Entry 3U0R (X-ray diffraction, 2.50 A resolution); this record covers chain A.

# Chain A
Protein: Apoptosis inhibitor 5
From: Homo sapiens
Reference sequence: Q9BZZ5 (API5_HUMAN); numbering as in UniProt (aligned over 1-504)
Chain sequence (507 residues; each row starts with the number of its first residue; numbers below 1 keep their minus sign (Gly-2 is residue -2)):
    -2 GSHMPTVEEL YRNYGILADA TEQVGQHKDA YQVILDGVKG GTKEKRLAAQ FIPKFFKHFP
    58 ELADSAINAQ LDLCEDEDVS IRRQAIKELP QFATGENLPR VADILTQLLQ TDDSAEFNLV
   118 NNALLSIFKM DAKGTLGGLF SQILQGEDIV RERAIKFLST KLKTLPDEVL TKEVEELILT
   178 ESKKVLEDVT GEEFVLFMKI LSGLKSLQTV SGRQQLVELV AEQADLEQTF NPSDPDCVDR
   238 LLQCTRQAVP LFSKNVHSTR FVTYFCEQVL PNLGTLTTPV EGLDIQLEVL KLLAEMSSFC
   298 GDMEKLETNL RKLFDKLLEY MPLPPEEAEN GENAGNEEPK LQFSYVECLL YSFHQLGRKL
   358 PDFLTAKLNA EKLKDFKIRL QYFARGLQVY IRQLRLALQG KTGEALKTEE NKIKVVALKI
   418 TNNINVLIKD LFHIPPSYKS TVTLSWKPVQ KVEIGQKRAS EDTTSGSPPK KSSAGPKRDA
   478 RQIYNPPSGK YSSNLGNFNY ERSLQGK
Not modelled in the structure: -2 to 1, 277-278, 322-335, 365-366, 430-431, 447-504
Construct notes: expression tag (-2 to 0)
Reported in the primary citation:
  - contacts within the chain: Leu102-Ala120, Leu102-Ile124, Leu86-Leu102, Leu105-Val117, Leu106-Phe114, Leu377-Ile425, Leu384-Ile421, Leu391-Leu415
  - post-translational modification sites: Lys251 (citing earlier work)
  - mutagenesis - K251R: increased growth
  - mutagenesis - K251Q: decreased growth
  - mutagenesis - K251A: abolished growth
  - mutagenesis - K251Q: increased stability
  - mutagenesis - K251Q, K251R: unchanged localization

# Overview
The paper reports that K251R increases growth; a modification site at Lys251; 3 substitutions were tested in
all.
Chain A is Apoptosis inhibitor 5 (Homo sapiens); the structure, Helical repeat structure of apoptosis
inhibitor 5 reveals protein-protein interaction modules, was determined by X-ray diffraction (same publication
as 3V6A).
